Entry 2WEJ (X-ray diffraction, 1.45 A resolution); this record covers chain A.

# Chain A
Protein: Carbonic anhydrase 2
Organism: Homo sapiens
Notes: EC 4.2.1.1
UniProtKB: P00918 (CAH2_HUMAN); the author numbering skips numbers that UniProt does not, so the offset changes along the chain: 2-125 = UniProt 2-125; 127-261 = UniProt 126-260
Sequence (259 residues; numbered 2 to 261; 1 number in that range is skipped by the numbering (no residue carries it; nothing is unmodelled there); the number before each row is that of its first residue):
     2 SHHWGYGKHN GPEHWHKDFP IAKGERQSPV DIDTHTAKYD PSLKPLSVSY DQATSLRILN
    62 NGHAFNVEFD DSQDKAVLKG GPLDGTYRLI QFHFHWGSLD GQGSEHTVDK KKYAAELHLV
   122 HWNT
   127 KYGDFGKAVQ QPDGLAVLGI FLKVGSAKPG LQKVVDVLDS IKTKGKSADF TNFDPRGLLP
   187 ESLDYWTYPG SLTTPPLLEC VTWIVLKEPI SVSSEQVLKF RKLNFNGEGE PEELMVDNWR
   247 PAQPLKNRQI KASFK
Disordered / not traced: 2
Bound ions: Zn2+: His94, His96, His119 (together with benzenesulfonamide)
Residues lining bound ligands: benzenesulfonamide (FB2): Gln92, His94, His96, Glu106, His119, Val121, Phe131, Val143, Ser197, Leu198, Thr199, Thr200, Trp209
Swiss-Prot annotation at these positions:
  - active site: His64 (Proton donor/acceptor)
  - binding site (Zn(2+)): His94, His96, His119
  - binding site (substrate): Thr199, Thr200
  - site: Tyr7 (Fine-tunes the proton-transfer properties of H-64), Asn62 (Fine-tunes the proton-transfer properties of H-64), Asn67 (Fine-tunes the proton-transfer properties of H-64), Gln92 (Involved in the binding of some activators, including histamine and L-histidine)
  - modified residue: Ser2 (N-acetylserine), Ser166 (Phosphoserine), Ser173 (Phosphoserine)

# In short
Ligands of chain A: benzenesulfonamide. His94, His96 and His119 form the Zn2+ site. From UniProt: active-site
residue His64, 3 Zn2+-binding residues and substrate-binding residues Thr199 and Thr200.
Chain A is Carbonic anhydrase 2 (Homo sapiens); the structure, Thermodynamic Optimisation of Carbonic
Anhydrase Fragment Inhibitors, was determined by X-ray diffraction together with 2WEG, 2WEH and 2WEO from the
same study.
